PDB entry 6UTH | electron microscopy, 3.40 A resolution | chains E and W of the 35 polymer chains in the assembly

== Chain E ==
Protein: Proteasome subunit alpha
From: Thermoplasma acidophilum
Notes: EC 3.4.25.1
Reference sequence: P25156 (PSA_THEAC); residue numbers follow UniProt; this construct covers 7-233
Amino-acid sequence (227 residues; row label = number of the first residue in the row):
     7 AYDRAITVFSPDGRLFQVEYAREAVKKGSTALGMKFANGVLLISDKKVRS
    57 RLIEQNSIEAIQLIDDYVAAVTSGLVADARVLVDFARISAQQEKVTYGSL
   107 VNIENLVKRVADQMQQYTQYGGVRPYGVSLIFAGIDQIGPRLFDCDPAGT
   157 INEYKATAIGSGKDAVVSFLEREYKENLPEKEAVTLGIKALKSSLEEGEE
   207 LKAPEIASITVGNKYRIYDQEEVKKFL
Sequence notes: conflict A66 (Lys in P25156)
UniProt features mapped onto this chain:
  - mutagenesis: L81 (L81A/E/G: Prevents PAN to stimulate gate opening), V82 (V82A: No effect on PAN's ability to stimulate gate opening; V82D/G: Prevents PAN to stimulate gate opening)
Reported in the primary citation:
  - mutagenesis - R28L: increased binding to PAN (citing earlier work)
  - mutagenesis - R28L: unchanged catalytic activity (citing earlier work)

== Chain W ==
Protein: Proteasome subunit beta
From: Thermoplasma acidophilum
Notes: EC 3.4.25.1
Reference sequence: P28061 (PSB_THEAC); residues 1-203 here correspond to UniProt positions 9-211 (UniProt number = residue number + 8)
Amino-acid sequence (203 residues; row label = number of the first residue in the row):
     1 TTTVGITLKDAVIMATERRVTMENFIMHKNGKKLFQIDTYTGMTIAGLVG
    51 DAQVLVRYMKAELELYRLQRRVNMPIEAVATLLSNMLNQVKYMPYMVQLL
   101 VGGIDTAPHVFSIDAAGGSVEDIYASTGSGSPFVYGVLESQYSEKMTVDE
   151 GVDLVIRAISAAKQRDSASGGMIDVAVITRKDGYVQLPTDQIESRIRKLG
   201 LIL
UniProt features mapped onto this chain:
  - active site: T1 (Nucleophile)

== Chain E / chain W interface ==
Contacting residue pairs - 14 pairs, chain E then chain W:
  E65(E) - R71(W)
  I70(E) - L68(W)
  D71(E) - E64(W)
  D71(E) - L68(W)
  D72(E) - E64(W)
  D72(E) - R67(W)  salt bridge
  D72(E) - L68(W)
  R93(E) - L68(W)
  R93(E) - Q69(W)
  Q97(E) - A61(W)
  Q97(E) - E64(W)
  Q97(E) - L65(W)
  K100(E) - E64(W)  salt bridge
  V101(E) - A61(W)  hydrophobic
Other interface residues (no listed pair), chain E (11 interface residues in all): S63, L69, I94
Other interface residues (no listed pair), chain W (8 interface residues in all): R57

== Overview ==
Chain E and chain W form an interface of 11 and 8 residues respectively, with 2 salt bridges. Polar pairs
include D72(E)-R67(W) and K100(E)-E64(W). From the paper: R28L of chain E increases binding to PAN; R28L of
chain E leaves catalytic activity unchanged.
Here chain E is Proteasome subunit alpha and chain W is Proteasome subunit beta, both from Thermoplasma
acidophilum. Entry 6UTH (Allosteric coupling between alpha-rings of 20S proteasome, 20S proteasome singly
capped with a PA26/E102A_PANc, together with ...) was determined by electron microscopy together with 6UTF,
6UTG, 6UTI and 6UTJ from the same study.
